1KTS - chains A and B of the 3 polymer chains in the assembly; structure by X-ray diffraction, 2.40 A resolution.

# Chain A
Name: thrombin
Source organism: Homo sapiens
Notes: EC 3.4.21.5; fragment: light chain
UniProtKB: P00734 (THRB_HUMAN); residues 1-14 here correspond to UniProt positions 336-349 (UniProt number = residue number + 335)
Chain sequence (36 residues; numbered 1 to 14 plus 22 insertion-coded residues; the number before each row is that of its first residue; a row labelled like 14A-14N holds insertion residues (14A, then the next letters in order)):
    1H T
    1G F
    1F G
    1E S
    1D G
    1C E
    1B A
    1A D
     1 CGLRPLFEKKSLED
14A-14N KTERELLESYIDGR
Disordered / not traced: 1H, 1G, 1F, 1E, 1D, 14K-14N
UniProt features mapped onto this chain:
  - site: Arg14N (Cleavage)

# Chain B
Name: thrombin
Source organism: Homo sapiens
Notes: EC 3.4.21.5; fragment: heavy chain
UniProtKB: P00734 (THRB_HUMAN); the construct lacks a stretch of the UniProt sequence and is renumbered around it, so the offset changes along the chain: 16-36 = UniProt 364-384; 37-60 = UniProt 386-409; 61-77 = UniProt 419-435; 78-97 = UniProt 437-456; 7 more segments
Chain sequence (259 residues; numbered 16 to 247 plus 30 insertion-coded residues; 3 numbers in that range are skipped by the numbering (no residue carries them; nothing is unmodelled there); the number before each row is that of its first residue; a row labelled like 60A-60I holds insertion residues (60A, then the next letters in order)):
    16 IVEGSDAEIGMSPWQVMLFRK
   36A S
    37 PQELLCGASLISDRWVLTAAHCLL
60A-60I YPPWDKNFT
    61 ENDLLVRIGKHSRTRYE
   77A R
    78 NIEKISMLEKIYIHPRYNWR
   97A E
    98 NLDRDIALMKLKKPVAFSDYIHPVCLPDRETA
129A-129C ASL
   130 LQAGYKGRVTGWGNLKET
147A-147G WTANVGK
   150 GQPSVLQVVNLPIVERPVCKDSTRIRITDNMFCAG
  184A Y
   185 KP
186A-186D DEGK
   187 RGDACEGDSGGPFVMKSP
204A-204B FN
   205 NRWYQMGIVSWGE
   219 GCD
  221A R
   222 DGKYGFYTHVFRLKKWIQKVIDQFGE
Disordered / not traced: 147A-147G
Cystine bridges: Cys42-Cys58, Cys168-Cys182, Cys191-Cys220
Residues lining bound ligands: C24 (3-({2-[(4-carbamimidoyl-phenylamino)-methyl]-3-methyl-3H-benzoimidazole-5-carbonyl}-pyridin-2-yl-amino)-propionic acid ethyl ester): His57, Tyr60A, Trp60D, Glu97A, Asn98, Leu99, Thr172, Arg173, Ile174, Asp189, Ala190, Cys191, Glu192, Ser195, Val213, Ser214, Trp215, Gly216, Glu217, Gly219, Cys220, Gly226
UniProt features mapped onto this chain:
  - region: Ala183 to Val200 (High affinity receptor-binding region which is also known as the TP508 peptide)
  - active site (Charge relay system): His57, Asp102, Ser195
  - glycosylation: Asn60G (N-linked (GlcNAc...) (complex) asparagine)

# Chain A / chain B interface
Contacting residue pairs (58; chain A residue first):
  Cys1(A) with Pro120(B); Val121(B); Cys122(B), disulfide; Arg206(B), hydrogen bond (backbone-side chain)
  Asp1A(A) with His119(B), salt bridge; Arg206(B)
  Ala1B(A) with Arg206(B), hydrogen bond (backbone-side chain)
  Gly2(A) with Pro120(B), hydrogen bond (backbone-backbone); Cys122(B); Arg206(B); Trp207(B), hydrogen bond (backbone-backbone)
  Leu3(A) with His119(B), hydrogen bond (backbone-side chain); Asn205(B); Arg206(B)
  Arg4(A) with Gly25(B); Met26(B), hydrogen bond (side chain-backbone); Pro28(B); Trp29(B); Arg137(B); Trp207(B)
  Pro5(A) with Ser115(B); Asp116(B); His119(B)
  Leu6(A) with Asp116(B)
  Phe7(A) with Glu23(B); Ile24(B); Gly25(B); Met26(B), hydrophobic
  Glu8(A) with Lys202(B), salt bridge; Asn205(B); Trp207(B), hydrogen bond
  Lys9(A) with His119(B)
  Asp14(A) with Glu23(B); Met26(B); Arg137(B), salt bridge
  Lys14A(A) with Glu23(B), hydrogen bond (backbone-side chain)
  Thr14B(A) with Met26(B); Arg137(B), hydrogen bond; Asn159(B), hydrogen bond (backbone-side chain)
  Glu14C(A) with Arg137(B); Lys202(B), salt bridge
  Glu14E(A) with Lys135(B), salt bridge; Asn159(B), hydrogen bond; Tyr184A(B), hydrogen bond
  Leu14F(A) with Lys135(B); Arg137(B); Asn159(B); Trp207(B), hydrophobic
  Leu14G(A) with Lys202(B); Pro204(B), hydrophobic
  Ser14I(A) with Gly133(B); Tyr134(B); Lys135(B), hydrogen bond (side chain-backbone)
  Tyr14J(A) with Tyr134(B), hydrophobic; Lys135(B), hydrogen bond (side chain-backbone); Met201(B); Lys202(B); Pro204(B)
Other interface residues (no listed pair), chain A (21 interface residues in all): Glu1C
Other interface residues (no listed pair), chain B (30 interface residues in all): Phe114, Tyr117, Leu129C, Gly136, Lys186D, Ser203
Inter-chain disulfides: Cys1(A)-Cys122(B)

# Overview
Chain A and chain B form an interface of 21 and 30 residues respectively, with 1 disulfide bond, 14 hydrogen
bonds and 5 salt bridges. Polar pairs include Asp1A(A)-His119(B), Glu8(A)-Lys202(B) and Glu14E(A)-Lys135(B).
Ligands of chain B: compound C24.
Chain A is thrombin and chain B is thrombin, both from Homo sapiens; the structure, Thrombin Inhibitor
Complex, was determined by X-ray diffraction, deposited together with 1KTT.
